PDB entry 5L52 | X-ray diffraction, 2.70 A resolution | chains O and U of the 28 polymer chains in the assembly

[Chain O]
Protein: Proteasome subunit alpha type-2
Source organism: Saccharomyces cerevisiae S288c
Notes: EC 3.4.25.1
UniProt: P23639 (PSA2_YEAST); numbering as in UniProt (aligned over 1-250)
Sequence (250 residues; numbered 1 to 250; the number before each row is that of its first residue):
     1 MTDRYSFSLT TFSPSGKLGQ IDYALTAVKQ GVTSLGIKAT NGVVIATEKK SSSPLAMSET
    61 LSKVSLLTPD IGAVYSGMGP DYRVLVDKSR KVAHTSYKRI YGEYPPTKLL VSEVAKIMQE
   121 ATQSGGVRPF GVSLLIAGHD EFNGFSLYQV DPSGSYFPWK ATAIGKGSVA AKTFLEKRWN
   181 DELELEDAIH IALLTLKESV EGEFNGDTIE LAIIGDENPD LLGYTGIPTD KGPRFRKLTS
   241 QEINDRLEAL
Curated features (UniProtKB/Swiss-Prot):
  - cross-link: Lys108 (Glycyl lysine isopeptide (Lys-Gly) (interchain with G-Cter in ubiquitin))

[Chain U]
Protein: Proteasome subunit alpha type-1
Source organism: Saccharomyces cerevisiae S288c
Notes: EC 3.4.25.1
UniProt: P21243 (PSA1_YEAST); residues -8 to 243 here correspond to UniProt positions 1-252 (UniProt number = residue number + 9)
Sequence (252 residues; each row starts with the number of its first residue; numbers below 1 keep their minus sign (Met-8 is residue -8)):
    -8 MSGAAAASAA GYDRHITIFS PEGRLYQVEY AFKATNQTNI NSLAVRGKDC TVVISQKKVP
    52 DKLLDPTTVS YIFCISRTIG MVVNGPIPDA RNAALRAKAE AAEFRYKYGY DMPCDVLAKR
   112 MANLSQIYTQ RAYMRPLGVI LTFVSVDEEL GPSIYKTDPA GYYVGYKATA TGPKQQEITT
   172 NLENHFKKSK IDHINEESWE KVVEFAITHM IDALGTEFSK NDLEVGVATK DKFFTLSAEN
   232 IEERLVAIAE QD
Disordered / not traced: -8 to 1, 243

[Interface between chain O and chain U]
Pairs across the interface - 63 pairs, chain O then chain U:
  Asp3(O) - Tyr124(U)
  Tyr5(O) - Ile7(U)
  Tyr5(O) - Ala123(U)  hydrophobic
  Tyr5(O) - Tyr124(U)  hydrophobic
  Leu9(O) - Ile9(U)  hydrophobic
  Leu9(O) - Ala123(U)  hydrophobic
  Gln20(O) - Ile9(U)
  Gln20(O) - Phe10(U)  hydrogen bond (side chain-backbone)
  Tyr23(O) - Phe10(U)  hydrophobic
  Tyr23(O) - Ser11(U)
  Tyr23(O) - Pro12(U)  hydrophobic
  Tyr23(O) - Gly14(U)
  Ala24(O) - Phe10(U)  hydrophobic
  Thr26(O) - Pro12(U)
  Thr26(O) - Glu13(U)
  Ala27(O) - Gly14(U)
  Ser52(O) - Tyr153(U)  hydrogen bond
  Pro54(O) - Lys158(U)
  Pro54(O) - Glu174(U)
  Leu55(O) - Tyr157(U)
  Leu55(O) - Lys158(U)  hydrogen bond (backbone-backbone)
  Leu55(O) - Ala159(U)
  Leu55(O) - Thr170(U)
  Leu55(O) - Phe177(U)  hydrophobic
  Ala56(O) - Val155(U)  hydrophobic
  Ala56(O) - Gly156(U)
  Ala56(O) - Tyr157(U)  hydrophobic
  Met57(O) - Arg37(U)
  Met57(O) - Val155(U)
  Met57(O) - Gly156(U)  hydrogen bond (backbone-backbone)
  Met57(O) - Tyr157(U)
  Met57(O) - Lys158(U)
  Thr60(O) - Tyr146(U)
  Thr60(O) - Val155(U)
  Thr60(O) - Gly156(U)  hydrogen bond (side chain-backbone)
  Leu61(O) - Tyr153(U)  hydrophobic
  Met78(O) - Phe10(U)  hydrophobic
  Met78(O) - Leu16(U)  hydrophobic
  Pro80(O) - Gln117(U)
  Pro80(O) - Ala151(U)
  Pro80(O) - Gly152(U)
  Pro80(O) - Tyr153(U)
  Asp81(O) - Gln117(U)
  Arg83(O) - Ala113(U)  hydrogen bond (side chain-backbone)
  Arg83(O) - Asn114(U)
  Arg83(O) - Gly152(U)  hydrogen bond (side chain-backbone)
  Arg83(O) - Tyr154(U)
  Val84(O) - Asn114(U)
  Val84(O) - Gln117(U)
  Asp87(O) - Lys110(U)  salt bridge
  Asp87(O) - Asn114(U)
  Gly126(O) - Arg122(U)
  Gly126(O) - Ala123(U)  hydrogen bond (backbone-backbone)
  Val127(O) - Gln121(U)
  Val127(O) - Arg122(U)
  Arg128(O) - Thr8(U)
  Arg128(O) - Phe10(U)
  Arg128(O) - Leu16(U)
  Arg128(O) - Thr120(U)  hydrogen bond (side chain-backbone)
  Arg128(O) - Gln121(U)  hydrogen bond (backbone-backbone)
  Pro129(O) - Phe10(U)
  Phe130(O) - Gln121(U)
  Gly131(O) - Phe10(U)
Other interface residues (no listed pair), chain O (30 interface residues in all): Thr2, Ser53, Ala121
Other interface residues (no listed pair), chain U (34 interface residues in all): Thr160, Leu173

[Summary]
30 residues of chain O face 34 of chain U across their interface; the contacts include 10 hydrogen bonds and 1
salt bridge. Polar pairs include Asp87(O)-Lys110(U), Gln20(O)-Phe10(U) and Ser52(O)-Tyr153(U).
Here chain O is Proteasome subunit alpha type-2 and chain U is Proteasome subunit alpha type-1, both from
Saccharomyces cerevisiae S288c. Entry 5L52 (Yeast 20S proteasome in complex with epoxyketone inhibitor 14) was
determined by X-ray diffraction (same publication as 5L54, 5L55, 5L5A, 5L5B, 5L5D, 5L5E and 30 further
entries).
